PDB entry 5YI3 | X-ray diffraction, 2.90 A resolution | chains A and D of the 4 polymer chains in the assembly

Chain A:
Protein: Zinc transport transcriptional regulator
Organism: Lactococcus lactis subsp. lactis (strain IL1403)
UniProt: Q9CDU5 (Q9CDU5_LACLA); residues 2-146 here correspond to UniProt positions 1-145 (UniProt number = residue number - 1)
Amino-acid sequence (146 residues; each row starts with the number of its first residue):
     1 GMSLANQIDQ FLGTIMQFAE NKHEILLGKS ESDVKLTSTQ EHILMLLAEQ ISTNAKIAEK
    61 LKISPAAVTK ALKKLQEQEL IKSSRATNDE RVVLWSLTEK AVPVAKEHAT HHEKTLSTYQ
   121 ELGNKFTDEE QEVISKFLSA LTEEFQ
Sequence notes: expression tag (1); engineered mutation Ser30 (Cys29 in Q9CDU5)
Ion coordination: Zn2+: Glu24, His42, His108, His112
From the paper describing this entry:
  - Zn2+ coordination: His42
  - conformationally variable residues (side-chain flip): His42

Chain D:
Molecule: 16-nt DNA strand
Sequence (16 nucleotides; row label = number of the first residue in the row):
     1 TGTTAACTAG TTAACA

Interface between chain A and chain D:
Contacting residue pairs (10):
  Asn21(A) - DT11(D)  sugar contact
  Thr53(A) - DG2(D)  phosphate contact
  Asn54(A) - DG2(D)  phosphate contact
  Asn54(A) - DT3(D)  hydrogen bond to the phosphate
  Ala55(A) - DG2(D)  hydrogen bond to the phosphate
  Pro65(A) - DT3(D)  base contact
  Ala66(A) - DT3(D)  base contact
  Ala66(A) - DT4(D)  base contact
  Thr69(A) - DT3(D)  hydrogen bond to the phosphate
  Thr69(A) - DT4(D)  base contact
Interface residues without a listed pair, chain A (9 interface residues in all): Lys73, Trp95
Interface residues without a listed pair, chain D (7 interface residues in all): DT1, DA5, DG10

Overview:
The interface between chain A and chain D involves 9 residues on one side and 7 on the other; the contacts
include 3 hydrogen bonds. Polar contacts include Asn54(A)-DT3(D), Ala55(A)-DG2(D) and Thr69(A)-DT3(D).
Glu24(A), His42(A), His108(A) and His112(A) coordinate Zn2+. The paper reports Zn2+ coordination by His42(A);
conformational variability at His42(A).
Chain A is Zinc transport transcriptional regulator (Lactococcus lactis subsp. lactis (strain IL1403)) and
chain D is a 16-nt DNA strand; the structure, Structure of Lactococcus lactis ZitR, C30S mutant in complex
with DNA, was determined by X-ray diffraction together with 5YI2 from the same study.
